PDB entry 8ZI1 | electron microscopy, 2.92 A resolution | chains C and D of the 8 polymer chains in the assembly

# Chain C
Protein: ATP synthase subunit alpha
From: Acinetobacter baumannii AB5075
Notes: EC 7.1.2.2
Reference sequence: A3M142 (ATPA_ACIBT); residues 1-514 here = UniProt positions 1-514
Amino-acid sequence (514 residues; numbered 1 to 514; the number before each row is that of its first residue):
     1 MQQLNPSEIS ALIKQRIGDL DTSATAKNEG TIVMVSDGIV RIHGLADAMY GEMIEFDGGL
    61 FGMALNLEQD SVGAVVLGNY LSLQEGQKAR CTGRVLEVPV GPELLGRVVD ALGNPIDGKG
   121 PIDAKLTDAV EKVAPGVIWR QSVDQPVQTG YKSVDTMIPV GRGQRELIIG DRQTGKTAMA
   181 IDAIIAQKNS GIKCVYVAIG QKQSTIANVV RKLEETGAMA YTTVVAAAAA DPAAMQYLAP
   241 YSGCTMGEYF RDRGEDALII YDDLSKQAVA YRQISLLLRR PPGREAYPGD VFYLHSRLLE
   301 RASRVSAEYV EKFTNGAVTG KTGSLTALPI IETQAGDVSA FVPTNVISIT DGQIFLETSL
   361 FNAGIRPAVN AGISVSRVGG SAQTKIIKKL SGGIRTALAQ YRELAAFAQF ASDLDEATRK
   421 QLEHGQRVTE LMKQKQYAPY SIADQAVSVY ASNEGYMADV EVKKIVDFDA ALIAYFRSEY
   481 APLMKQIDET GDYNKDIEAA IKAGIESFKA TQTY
Disordered / not traced: 1-25
Ion coordination: Mg2+: Thr177 (together with ATP)
Small-molecule neighbours:
  - ADP (adenosine-5'-diphosphate): Val375, Ser376, Arg377
  - ATP: Tyr151, Arg172, Gln173, Thr174, Gly175, Lys176, Thr177, Ala178, Gln201, Asp262, Glu332, Phe361, Arg366, Pro367, Gln434, Gln436
UniProt features mapped onto this chain:
  - binding site (ATP): Gly170 to Thr177
  - site: Ser374 (Required for activity)

# Chain D
Protein: ATP synthase subunit beta
From: Acinetobacter baumannii AB5075
Notes: EC 7.1.2.2
Reference sequence: V5VHQ6 (V5VHQ6_ACIBA); residues 1-464 here = UniProt positions 1-464
Amino-acid sequence (464 residues; each row starts with the number of its first residue):
     1 MSSGRIIQII GAVIDVEFER TSVPKIYDAL QVDGTETTLE VQQQLGDGVV RTIAMGSTEG
    61 LKRGLTVTST NAPISVPVGT ATLGRIMDVL GRPIDEAGPV ATEERLPIHR QAPSYAEQAA
   121 STDLLETGIK VIDLLCPFAK GGKVGLFGGA GVGKTVNMME LINNIAKAHS GLSVFAGVGE
   181 RTREGNDFYH EMKDSNVLDK VAMVYGQMNE PPGNRLRVAL TGLTMAEYFR DEKDENGKGR
   241 DVLLFVDNIY RYTLAGTEVS ALLGRMPSAV GYQPTLAEEM GVLQERITST KSGSITSIQA
   301 VYVPADDLTD PSPATTFAHL DATVVLSRDI ASSGIYPAID PLDSTSRQLD PLVVGQEHYE
   361 IARAVQNVLQ RYKELKDIIA ILGMDELAEE DKLVVYRARK IQRFFSQPFH VAEVFTGAPG
   421 KLVPLKETIR GFKGLLAGEY DHIPEQAFYM VGGIDEVIAK AEKL
Disordered / not traced: 1
Small-molecule neighbours: ADP (adenosine-5'-diphosphate): Ala150, Gly151, Val152, Gly153, Lys154, Thr155, Val156, Arg181, Glu184, Tyr336, Phe409, Ala412, Phe415, Thr416

# How chain C and chain D interact
Pairs across the interface (60; chain C residue first):
  Gly44(C) with Arg63(D)
  Leu45(C) with Arg63(D), hydrogen bond (backbone-side chain)
  Asp47(C) with Lys62(D), salt bridge
  Ala48(C) with Lys62(D)
  Met49(C) with Gly60(D); Leu61(D)
  Tyr50(C) with Leu61(D)
  Leu67(C) with Gln8(D); Ile9(D); Arg63(D)
  Glu68(C) with Gln8(D), hydrogen bond; Ile10(D); Arg63(D), hydrogen bond (backbone-side chain)
  Gln69(C) with Ile7(D); Arg63(D), hydrogen bond (backbone-side chain)
  Val72(C) with Arg63(D)
  Ala134(C) with Asn209(D)
  Val137(C) with Thr182(D); Asn186(D)
  Ile138(C) with Ile94(D)
  Arg140(C) with Thr182(D); Asn186(D); Gln207(D)
  Gln141(C) with Asn186(D)
  Arg165(C) with Arg181(D)
  Pro281(C) with Ala261(D)
  Asp290(C) with Glu258(D)
  Phe292(C) with Met208(D), hydrophobic; Arg251(D)
  Tyr293(C) with Asn209(D); Glu210(D)
  Ser296(C) with Met208(D)
  Glu300(C) with Thr182(D), hydrogen bond; Met208(D); Asn209(D)
  Ser339(C) with Ala305(D)
  Thr344(C) with Tyr302(D)
  Ile347(C) with Ala150(D), hydrophobic
  Ser348(C) with Arg181(D), hydrogen bond (backbone-side chain)
  Ile349(C) with Met208(D), hydrophobic
  Asp351(C) with Arg181(D); Arg183(D), salt bridge
  Gly372(C) with Ser332(D)
  Arg377(C) with Arg181(D); Arg183(D); Glu184(D); Phe415(D)
  Val378(C) with Arg183(D)
  Ala399(C) with Ser332(D)
  Gln400(C) with Ser333(D), hydrogen bond (side chain-backbone)
  Arg402(C) with Ser332(D), hydrogen bond (side chain-backbone)
  Glu403(C) with Arg399(D), salt bridge; Arg403(D), salt bridge
  Phe407(C) with Arg399(D)
  Phe410(C) with Ile379(D); Ala380(D); Met384(D)
  Ala417(C) with Gln446(D)
  Thr418(C) with Gln446(D)
  Gln421(C) with Gln446(D)
Interface residues without a listed pair, chain C (59 interface residues in all): Ala46, Asp70, Pro135, Trp139, Ser142, Val143, Arg280, Arg284, Arg297, Thr350, Ile373, Ser376, Gly379, Gly380, Ser381, Arg395, Thr396, Leu404, Asp415
Interface residues without a listed pair, chain D (50 interface residues in all): Asp95, Glu96, Gly151, Gly185, Tyr189, Pro211, Pro212, Arg215, Leu262, Val270, Gly271, Arg328, Gly334, Ile335, Tyr336, Val414, Tyr449

# Summary
59 residues of chain C face 50 of chain D across their interface; the contacts include 8 hydrogen bonds and 4
salt bridges. Polar contacts include Asp47(C)-Lys62(D), Asp351(C)-Arg183(D) and Glu403(C)-Arg399(D). ADP is
bound between chain C and chain D. Chain C binds ATP.
Here chain C is ATP synthase subunit alpha and chain D is ATP synthase subunit beta, both from Acinetobacter
baumannii AB5075. Entry 8ZI1 (Cryo-EM reveals transition states of the Acinetobacter baumannii F1-ATPase
rotary subunits gamma and epsilon and novel ...) was determined by electron microscopy, deposited together
with 8ZI0, 8ZI2 and 8ZI3.
